PDB entry 6YPC | X-ray diffraction, 2.90 A resolution | chains H and I of the 5 polymer chains in the assembly

Chain H:
Molecule: Inner kinetochore subunit MCM16
From: Saccharomyces cerevisiae (strain ATCC 204508 / S288c)
Reference sequence: Q12262 (CENPH_YEAST); residue numbers follow UniProt; this construct covers 137-181
Chain sequence (46 residues; row label = number of the first residue in the row):
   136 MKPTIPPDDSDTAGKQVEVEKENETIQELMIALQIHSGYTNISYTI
Disordered / not traced: 136-146
Construct notes: initiating methionine (136)

Chain I:
Molecule: Inner kinetochore subunit CTF3
From: Saccharomyces cerevisiae (strain ATCC 204508 / S288c)
Reference sequence: Q12748 (CENPI_YEAST); residue numbers follow UniProt; this construct covers 1-245
Chain sequence (251 residues; numbered 1 to 251; the number before each row is that of its first residue):
     1 MSLILDDIILSLTNANERTPPQALKTTLSLLYEKSKQYGLSSPQLQALVR
    51 LLCETSIIDTVTKVYIVENCFLPDGYLTKELLLEIINHLGTPTVFSRYRI
   101 QTPPVLQSALCKWLVHVYFLFPVHSEREHNISSSIWLHLWQFSFLQKWIT
   151 PLVIWQATTPVDVKPWKLSIIKRCAMHPGYRDAPGSATLILQRFQCLVGA
   201 SSQITESIITINCNRKTLKSHRNLKLDAHFLSILKRILSRAHPANENLYF
   251 Q
Disordered / not traced: 1, 242-251
Construct notes: expression tag (246-251)
UniProt features mapped onto this chain:
  - modified residue: Ser-2 (N-acetylserine)
Reported in the primary citation:
  - mutagenesis - T91Y: unchanged binding to Cenp-TW

Interface between chain H and chain I:
Residue-residue contacts - 32 pairs, chain H then chain I:
  Gln-162(H) with Ile-131(I)
  Glu-163(H) with Ser-134(I), hydrogen bond; Trp-166(I)
  Ile-166(H) with Ile-131(I), hydrophobic; Ser-134(I); His-138(I)
  Ala-167(H) with His-138(I)
  Ile-170(H) with Ile-135(I), hydrophobic; His-138(I)
  His-171(H) with Thr-93(I); His-138(I); Gln-141(I)
  Ser-172(H) with Thr-93(I); Phe-95(I); Ser-96(I)
  Gly-173(H) with Thr-93(I); Ser-96(I); Arg-99(I)
  Tyr-174(H) with Asn-87(I)
  Thr-175(H) with Asn-87(I), hydrogen bond (backbone-side chain); Arg-99(I)
  Asn-176(H) with Asn-87(I), hydrogen bond (backbone-side chain)
  Ile-177(H) with Leu-83(I); Asn-87(I), hydrogen bond (backbone-side chain); Ile-135(I), hydrophobic
  Ser-178(H) with Leu-83(I)
  Tyr-179(H) with Lys-79(I); His-124(I); Glu-128(I); Ile-131(I), hydrophobic
  Thr-180(H) with Arg-127(I)
  Ile-181(H) with Arg-127(I)
Also at the interface, not in a pair above, chain I (20 interface residues in all): Ile-86, Asn-130, Ser-132, Leu-139

In short:
The interface between chain H and chain I involves 16 residues on one side and 20 on the other, with 4
hydrogen bonds. Among the polar pairs are Glu-163(H)/Ser-134(I), Thr-175(H)/Asn-87(I) and
Asn-176(H)/Asn-87(I). The paper reports that T91Y of chain I leaves binding to Cenp-TW unchanged.
Here chain H is Inner kinetochore subunit MCM16 and chain I is Inner kinetochore subunit CTF3, both from
Saccharomyces cerevisiae (strain ATCC 204508 / S288c). Entry 6YPC (Crystal structure of the kinetochore
subunits H/I/K/T/W penta-complex from S. cerevisiae at 2.9 angstroms) was determined by X-ray diffraction.
